Entry 3G73 (X-ray diffraction, 2.21 A resolution); this record covers chains B and D of the 4 polymer chains in the assembly.

# Chain B
Name: Forkhead box protein M1
Source organism: Homo sapiens
Notes: fragment: DNA-binding domain
UniProtKB: Q08050 (FOXM1_HUMAN); numbering as in UniProt (aligned over 222-360)
Chain sequence (142 residues; numbered 219 to 360; the number before each row is that of its first residue):
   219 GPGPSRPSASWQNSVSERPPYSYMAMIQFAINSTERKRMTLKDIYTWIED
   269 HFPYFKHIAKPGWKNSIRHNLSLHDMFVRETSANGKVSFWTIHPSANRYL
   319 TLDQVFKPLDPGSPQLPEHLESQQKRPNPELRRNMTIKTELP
Not modelled in the structure: 219-233, 329-360
Differences from the reference sequence: expression tag (219-221)
Metal / ion sites: Mg2+: Leu289, His292, Phe295
Swiss-Prot annotation at these positions:
  - DNA-binding region: Glu235 to Leu327 (Fork-head)
  - modified residue: Ser331 (Phosphoserine)
  - cross-link (Glycyl lysine isopeptide (Lys-Gly)): Lys325 (interchain with G-Cter in SUMO2), Lys356 (interchain with G-Cter in SUMO2)
From the paper describing this entry:
  - specificity-determining residues: Asn283, Arg286, His287
  - binding site for the 21-nt DNA strand: Asn283, Ser290
  - binding site for the 21-nt DNA strand (chain D): Arg286, His287

# Chain D
Molecule: 21-nt DNA strand
Sequence (21 nucleotides; row label = number of the first residue in the row):
     1 TTCGGGCTGTTTATAAACAAT

# How chain B and chain D interact
Residue-residue contacts (13; chain B residue first):
  Arg236(B) - DA13(D)  phosphate contact
  Arg236(B) - DT14(D)  salt bridge to the phosphate
  Tyr239(B) - DA13(D)  phosphate contact
  Ser240(B) - DT12(D)  phosphate contact
  Ser240(B) - DA13(D)  phosphate contact
  Tyr241(B) - DA13(D)  hydrogen bond to the phosphate
  Tyr241(B) - DT14(D)  hydrogen bond to the phosphate
  Lys278(B) - DA15(D)  salt bridge to the phosphate
  Gly280(B) - DA15(D)  phosphate contact
  Asn283(B) - DA16(D)  hydrogen bond to the base
  Ser284(B) - DT14(D)  base contact
  His287(B) - DT14(D)  hydrogen bond to the base
  His287(B) - DA15(D)  hydrogen bond to the base
Interface residues without a listed pair, chain B (10 interface residues in all): Met242

# In short
Chain B and chain D form an interface of 10 and 5 residues respectively, with 5 hydrogen bonds and 2 salt
bridges. Polar pairs include Asn283(B)-DA16(D), His287(B)-DT14(D) and His287(B)-DA15(D). The paper reports a
binding site for the 21-nt DNA strand at Asn283(B) and Ser290(B); a binding site for the 21-nt DNA strand
(chain D) at Arg286(B) and His287(B).
Chain B is Forkhead box protein M1 (Homo sapiens) and chain D is a 21-nt DNA strand; the structure, Structure
of the FOXM1 DNA binding, was determined by X-ray diffraction.
